PDB entry 8YJB | electron microscopy, 4.10 A resolution (low resolution: residue-level contacts below are approximate; hydrogen-bond / salt-bridge calls are withheld) | chains E and H of the 12 polymer chains in the assembly

== Chain E ==
Molecule: Integrator complex subunit 5
Source organism: Homo sapiens
Reference sequence: Q6P9B9 (INT5_HUMAN); residues 1-1019 here = UniProt positions 1-1019
Amino-acid sequence (1019 residues; row label = number of the first residue in the row):
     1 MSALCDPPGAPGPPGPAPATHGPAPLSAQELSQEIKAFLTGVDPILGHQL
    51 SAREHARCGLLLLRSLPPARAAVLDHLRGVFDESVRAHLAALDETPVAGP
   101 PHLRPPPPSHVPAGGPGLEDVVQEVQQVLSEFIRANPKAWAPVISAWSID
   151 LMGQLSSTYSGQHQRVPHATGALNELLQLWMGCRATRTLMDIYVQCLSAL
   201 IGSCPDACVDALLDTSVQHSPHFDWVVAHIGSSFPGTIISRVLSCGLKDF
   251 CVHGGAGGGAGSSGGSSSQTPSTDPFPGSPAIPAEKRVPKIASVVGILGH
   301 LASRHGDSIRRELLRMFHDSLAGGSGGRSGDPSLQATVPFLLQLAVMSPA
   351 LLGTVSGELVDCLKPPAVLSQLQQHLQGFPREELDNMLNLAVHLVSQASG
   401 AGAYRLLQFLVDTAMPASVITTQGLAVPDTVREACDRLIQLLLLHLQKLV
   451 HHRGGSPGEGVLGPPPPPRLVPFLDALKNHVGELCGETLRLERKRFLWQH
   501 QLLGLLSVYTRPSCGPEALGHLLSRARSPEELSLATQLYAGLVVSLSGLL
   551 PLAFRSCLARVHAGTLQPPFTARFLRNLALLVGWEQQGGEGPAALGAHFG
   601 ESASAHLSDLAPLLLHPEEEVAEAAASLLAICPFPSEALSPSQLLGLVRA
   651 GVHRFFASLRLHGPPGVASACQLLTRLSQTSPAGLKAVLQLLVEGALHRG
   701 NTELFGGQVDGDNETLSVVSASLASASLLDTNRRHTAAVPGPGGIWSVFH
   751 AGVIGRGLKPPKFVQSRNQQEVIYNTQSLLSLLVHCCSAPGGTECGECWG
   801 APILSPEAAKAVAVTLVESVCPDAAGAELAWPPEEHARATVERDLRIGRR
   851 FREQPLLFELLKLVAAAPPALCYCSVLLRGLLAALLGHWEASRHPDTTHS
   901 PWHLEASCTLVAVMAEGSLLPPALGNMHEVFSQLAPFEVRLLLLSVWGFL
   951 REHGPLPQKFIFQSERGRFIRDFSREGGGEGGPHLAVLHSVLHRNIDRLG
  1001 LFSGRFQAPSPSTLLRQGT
Not modelled in the structure: 1-189, 709-730, 1010-1019

== Chain H ==
Molecule: Integrator complex subunit 8
Source organism: Homo sapiens
Reference sequence: Q75QN2 (INT8_HUMAN); residues 1-995 here = UniProt positions 1-995
Amino-acid sequence (995 residues; row label = number of the first residue in the row):
     1 MSAEAADREAATSSRPCTPPQTCWFEFLLEESLLEKHLRKPCPDPAPVQL
    51 IVQFLEQASKPSVNEQNQVQPPPDNKRNRILKLLALKVAAHLKWDLDILE
   101 KSLSVPVLNMLLNELLCISKVPPGTKHVDMDLATLPPTTAMAVLLYNRWA
   151 IRTIVQSSFPVKQAKPGPPQLSVMNQMQQEKELTENILKVLKEQAADSIL
   201 VLEAALKLNKDLYVHTMRTLDLLAMEPGMVNGETESSTAGLKVKTEEMQC
   251 QVCYDLGAAYFQQGSTNSAVYENAREKFFRTKELIAEIGSLSLHCTIDEK
   301 RLAGYCQACDVLVPSSDSTSQQLTPYSQVHICLRSGNYQEVIQIFIEDNL
   351 TLSLPVQFRQSVLRELFKKAQQGNEALDEICFKVCACNTVRDILEGRTIS
   401 VQFNQLFLRPNKEKIDFLLEVCSRSVNLEKASESLKGNMAAFLKNVCLGL
   451 EDLQYVFMISSHELFITLLKDEERKLLVDQMRKRSPRVNLCIKPVTSFYD
   501 IPASASVNIGQLEHQLILSVDPWRIRQILIELHGMTSERQFWTVSNKWEV
   551 PSVYSGVILGIKDNLTRDLVYILMAKGLHCSTVKDFSHAKQLFAACLELV
   601 TEFSPKLRQVMLNEMLLLDIHTHEAGTGQAGERPPSDLISRVRGYLEMRL
   651 PDIPLRQVIAEECVAFMLNWRENEYLTLQVPAFLLQSNPYVKLGQLLAAT
   701 CKELPGPKESRRTAKDLWEVVVQICSVSSQHKRGNDGRVSLIKQRESTLG
   751 IMYRSELLSFIKKLREPLVLTIILSLFVKLHNVREDIVNDITAEHISIWP
   801 SSIPNLQSVDFEAVAITVKELVRYTLSINPNNHSWLIIQADIYFATNQYS
   851 AALHYYLQAGAVCSDFFNKAVPPDVYTDQVIKRMIKCCSLLNCHTQVAIL
   901 CQFLREIDYKTAFKSLQEQNSHDAMDSYYDYIWDVTILEYLTYLHHKRGE
   951 TDKRQIAIKAIGQTELNASNPEEVLQLAAQRRKKKFLQAMAKLYF
Not modelled in the structure: 1-19, 208-246
Curated features (UniProtKB/Swiss-Prot):
  - motif: W24 to L29 (WFEF motif)
  - modified residue: T18 (Phosphothreonine)
  - natural variant: D298 (D298G: In NEDCHS), E973 to L975 (deletion: In NEDCHS)
  - mutagenesis: W24 to F27 (Abolished recruitment of protein phosphatase 2A subunits)

== Interface between chain E and chain H ==
Contacting residue pairs (168):
  E459(E) - N546(H)
  G460(E) - V544(H)
  G460(E) - S545(H)
  G460(E) - N546(H)
  V461(E) - T543(H)
  V461(E) - V544(H)
  L462(E) - N546(H)
  G463(E) - T543(H)
  G463(E) - N546(H)
  L497(E) - V495(H)
  H500(E) - V495(H)
  Q501(E) - V495(H)
  Q501(E) - T496(H)
  Q501(E) - S497(H)
  R511(E) - K547(H)
  P529(E) - L490(H)
  L532(E) - L490(H)
  S533(E) - N489(H)
  S533(E) - L490(H)
  S533(E) - C491(H)
  T536(E) - C491(H)
  T536(E) - I492(H)
  Q537(E) - C491(H)
  Q537(E) - K493(H)
  Q537(E) - V495(H)
  A540(E) - I492(H)
  V543(E) - H579(H)
  V543(E) - V583(H)
  V544(E) - I517(H)
  V544(E) - K576(H)
  V544(E) - H579(H)
  S545(E) - H579(H)
  L546(E) - H579(H)
  L581(E) - L490(H)
  W584(E) - V488(H)
  W584(E) - L490(H)
  W584(E) - I492(H)
  Q587(E) - R487(H)
  G591(E) - I492(H)
  L595(E) - I492(H)
  H598(E) - K584(H)
  S636(E) - Q629(H)
  E637(E) - S827(H)
  E637(E) - I828(H)
  E637(E) - N829(H)
  E637(E) - P830(H)
  L639(E) - N831(H)
  S640(E) - Q858(H)
  P641(E) - N831(H)
  P641(E) - Q858(H)
  P641(E) - V862(H)
  P641(E) - F866(H)
  P641(E) - F995(H)
  S642(E) - H854(H)
  S642(E) - Q858(H)
  S642(E) - F995(H)
  L644(E) - F866(H)
  L645(E) - A991(H)
  L645(E) - F995(H)
  R649(E) - K992(H)
  P664(E) - N445(H)
  P665(E) - L448(H)
  P665(E) - Q480(H)
  A668(E) - R484(H)
  P682(E) - D865(H)
  A683(E) - D865(H)
  A683(E) - F866(H)
  G684(E) - F866(H)
  K686(E) - N868(H)
  A687(E) - F866(H)
  Q690(E) - N868(H)
  Q690(E) - Q988(H)
  Q770(E) - G437(H)
  Q770(E) - N438(H)
  I773(E) - R397(H)
  I773(E) - T398(H)
  Y774(E) - I393(H)
  Y774(E) - N438(H)
  Y774(E) - A441(H)
  Y774(E) - F442(H)
  Y774(E) - N445(H)
  Q777(E) - I399(H)
  Q777(E) - N404(H)
  L780(E) - N404(H)
  S781(E) - N404(H)
  V784(E) - N404(H)
  V784(E) - L408(H)
  H785(E) - L408(H)
  S788(E) - L408(H)
  C798(E) - D378(H)
  C798(E) - N411(H)
  W799(E) - D378(H)
  W799(E) - E379(H)
  W799(E) - F382(H)
  W799(E) - E413(H)
  W799(E) - K414(H)
  G800(E) - D378(H)
  G800(E) - K414(H)
  A801(E) - L406(H)
  P802(E) - Q405(H)
  P802(E) - L408(H)
  P802(E) - R409(H)
  L804(E) - Q405(H)
  V814(E) - K984(H)
  V817(E) - R981(H)
  E818(E) - R981(H)
  E818(E) - K984(H)
  P822(E) - E965(H)
  P822(E) - R981(H)
  D823(E) - E965(H)
  A824(E) - E965(H)
  A824(E) - V974(H)
  A824(E) - L977(H)
  A827(E) - L977(H)
  E859(E) - T398(H)
  K862(E) - V401(H)
  L863(E) - V401(H)
  A866(E) - Q405(H)
  A915(E) - R364(H)
  A915(E) - K368(H)
  E916(E) - R364(H)
  E916(E) - K368(H)
  E916(E) - Q402(H)
  G925(E) - R364(H)
  N926(E) - S361(H)
  N926(E) - R364(H)
  N926(E) - E365(H)
  H928(E) - Q357(H)
  H928(E) - R364(H)
  E929(E) - S361(H)
  F937(E) - V161(H)
  F937(E) - K162(H)
  R966(E) - A370(H)
  R966(E) - Q371(H)
  R966(E) - Q372(H)
  R966(E) - G373(H)
  R966(E) - E375(H)
  R968(E) - Q371(H)
  I970(E) - Q371(H)
  H989(E) - S265(H)
  S990(E) - S158(H)
  S990(E) - P160(H)
  H993(E) - F159(H)
  H993(E) - A258(H)
  H993(E) - F261(H)
  H993(E) - R301(H)
  H993(E) - Y305(H)
  R994(E) - F159(H)
  R994(E) - P160(H)
  R994(E) - R301(H)
  I996(E) - R301(H)
  I996(E) - G304(H)
  I996(E) - Y305(H)
  D997(E) - R301(H)
  G1000(E) - G304(H)
  G1000(E) - A308(H)
  L1001(E) - Q307(H)
  L1001(E) - Y326(H)
  F1002(E) - Y326(H)
  S1003(E) - A308(H)
  G1004(E) - H330(H)
  R1005(E) - Y326(H)
  R1005(E) - F358(H)
  R1005(E) - S361(H)
  R1005(E) - E365(H)
  Q1007(E) - V311(H)
  Q1007(E) - L312(H)
  Q1007(E) - R334(H)
Interface residues without a listed pair, chain E (107 interface residues in all): P464, W498, V508, G541, S547, L580, A594, G596, A638, L691, I803, A825, C908, A912, S918
Interface residues without a listed pair, chain H (111 interface residues in all): Q262, K300, T324, N374, K383, G396, S485, P486, P494, H514, L518, V520, H588, L826, A978, K985

== In short ==
107 residues of chain E and 111 residues of chain H are in contact. From UniProt: 4 mutagenesis sites on chain
H.
Chain E is Integrator complex subunit 5 and chain H is Integrator complex subunit 8, both from Homo sapiens;
the structure, Cryo-EM structure of the human DSS1-INTAC complex, was determined by electron microscopy.
